8S3A - chains C and F of the 6 polymer chains in the assembly; structure by X-ray diffraction, 1.85 A resolution.

== Chain C (and F) ==
Protein: Glutamate dehydrogenase
Organism: Medicago truncatula
Notes: chain F of this document is another copy of the same molecule, construct and numbering; everything in this record applies to it too
UniProtKB: G7JYL4 (G7JYL4_MEDTR); numbering as in UniProt (aligned over 1-411)
Chain sequence (414 residues; each row starts with the number of its first residue; numbers below 1 keep their minus sign (Ser-2 is residue -2)):
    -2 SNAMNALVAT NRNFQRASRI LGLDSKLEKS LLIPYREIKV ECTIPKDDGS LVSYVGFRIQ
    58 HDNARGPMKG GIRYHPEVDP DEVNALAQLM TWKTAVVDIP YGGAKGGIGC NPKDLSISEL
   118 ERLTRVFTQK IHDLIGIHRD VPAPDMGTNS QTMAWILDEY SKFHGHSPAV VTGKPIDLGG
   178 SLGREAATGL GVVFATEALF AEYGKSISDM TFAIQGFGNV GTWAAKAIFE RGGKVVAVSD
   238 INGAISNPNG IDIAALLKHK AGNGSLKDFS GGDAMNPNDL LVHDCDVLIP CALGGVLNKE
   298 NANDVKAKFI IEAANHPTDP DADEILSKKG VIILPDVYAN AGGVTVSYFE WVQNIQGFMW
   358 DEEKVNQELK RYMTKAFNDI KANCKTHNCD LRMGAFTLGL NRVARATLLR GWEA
Disordered / not traced: -2 to 1 (chain F: -2)
Construct notes: expression tag (-2 to 0)
Ion coordination: Na+ site 1: Ser27, Ile30 (shared with 1 residue of chain D); Na+ site 2: Glu38 (shared with 2 residues of chain D); Na+ site 3: Asp44 (shared with 1 residue of chain E)
Small-molecule neighbours: NAD (nicotinamide-adenine-dinucleotide): Lys90, Thr185, Gln212, Gly213, Phe214, Gly215, Asn216, Val217, Gly218, Ser236, Asp237, Ile238, Cys288, Ala289, Leu290, Ala310, Ala311, Asn312, Asn337

== How chain C and chain F interact ==
Pairs across the interface (44):
  Ala61(C) - Leu175(F)
  Gly63(C) - His163(F)
  Pro64(C) - His163(F)
  His135(C) - His163(F)
  Tyr345(C) - Gly354(F)  hydrogen bond (side chain-backbone)
  Tyr345(C) - Phe355(F)
  Phe346(C) - Phe355(F)  hydrophobic
  Trp348(C) - Gly354(F)
  Val349(C) - Gln353(F)
  Val349(C) - Gly354(F)
  Val349(C) - Phe355(F)  hydrophobic
  Ile352(C) - Ile352(F)
  Gln353(C) - Gln353(F)  hydrogen bond (side chain-backbone)
  Gln353(C) - Phe355(F)
  Trp357(C) - Phe355(F)  hydrophobic
  Glu365(C) - Phe355(F)
  Arg368(C) - Phe355(F)
  Arg368(C) - Asp358(F)  salt bridge
  Tyr369(C) - Phe355(F)
  Arg402(C) - Asp174(F)  salt bridge
  Ala403(C) - Leu175(F)  hydrophobic
  Leu406(C) - Gln148(F)  hydrogen bond (backbone-side chain)
  Leu406(C) - Ala151(F)
  Leu406(C) - Trp152(F)
  Leu406(C) - Pro172(F)  hydrophobic
  Leu406(C) - Asp174(F)
  Arg407(C) - Arg122(F)  hydrogen bond (backbone-side chain)
  Arg407(C) - Trp152(F)
  Arg407(C) - Asp155(F)  salt bridge
  Arg407(C) - His163(F)
  Arg407(C) - Leu175(F)
  Gly408(C) - Glu118(F)
  Gly408(C) - Arg122(F)
  Trp409(C) - Glu118(F)  hydrogen bond (backbone-side chain)
  Trp409(C) - Arg122(F)
  Glu410(C) - Ser115(F)
  Glu410(C) - Glu118(F)  hydrogen bond (backbone-side chain)
  Glu410(C) - Arg119(F)  salt bridge
  Glu410(C) - Arg122(F)  hydrogen bond (backbone-side chain)
  Glu410(C) - Lys159(F)
  Ala411(C) - Arg122(F)
  Ala411(C) - Gln126(F)
  Ala411(C) - Glu156(F)
  Ala411(C) - Lys159(F)  hydrogen bond (backbone-side chain)
Also at the interface, not in a pair above, chain F (22 interface residues in all): Leu154, Met356

== In short ==
Chain C and chain F each contribute 22 residues to their interface; the contacts include 8 hydrogen bonds and
4 salt bridges. Polar contacts include Arg368(C)-Asp358(F), Arg402(C)-Asp174(F) and Arg407(C)-Asp155(F). Chain
C binds NAD. Ser27(C) and Ile30(C) coordinate Na+ site 1.
Both chains are Glutamate dehydrogenase (Medicago truncatula). Entry 8S3A (Crystal structure of Medicago
truncatula glutamate dehydrogenase 2 in complex with 2,6-pyridinedicarboxylic acid and NAD) was determined by
X-ray diffraction, deposited together with 8S38, 8S39, 8S3B, 8S3C and 8S3D.
